8VMJ - chains H and I of the 10 polymer chains in the assembly; structure by electron microscopy, 3.10 A resolution.

== Chain H ==
Molecule: 157-nt DNA strand
Organism: Homo sapiens
Sequence (157 nucleotides; row label = number of the first residue in the row):
     1 CAGGATGTAT ATATCTGAGA CGTGCCTGGA GACTAGGGAG TAATCCCCTT GGCGGTTTAA
    61 ACGCGGGGGA CAGCGCGTAC GTGCGTTTTA GCGGTGCTAG AGCTGTCTAC GACCAATTGA
   121 GCGGCCTGGG CACCGGGATT CTCCAGCCGC CGGCAGC

== Chain I ==
Molecule: Histone H3.2
Organism: Homo sapiens
UniProtKB: Q71DI3 (H32_HUMAN); residues 0-135 here correspond to UniProt positions 1-136 (UniProt number = residue number + 1)
Amino-acid sequence (136 residues; row label = number of the first residue in the row; numbering starts at 0):
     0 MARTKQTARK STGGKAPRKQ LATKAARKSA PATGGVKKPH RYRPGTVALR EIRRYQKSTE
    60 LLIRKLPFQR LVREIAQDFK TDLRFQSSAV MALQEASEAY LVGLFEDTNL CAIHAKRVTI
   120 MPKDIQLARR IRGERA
Unresolved in the structure: 0-35
Modified positions: Lys4 (N-trimethyllysine; M3L)
UniProt features mapped onto this chain:
  - modified residue: Arg2 (Asymmetric dimethylarginine), Thr3 (Phosphothreonine), Lys4 (Allysine), Gln5 (5-glutamyl dopamine), Thr6 (Phosphothreonine), Arg8 (Citrulline), Lys9 (N6,N6,N6-trimethyllysine), Ser10 (ADP-ribosylserine), Thr11 (Phosphothreonine), Lys14 (N6-(2-hydroxyisobutyryl)lysine), Arg17 (Asymmetric dimethylarginine), Lys18 (N6-(2-hydroxyisobutyryl)lysine), Lys23 (N6-(2-hydroxyisobutyryl)lysine), Arg26 (Citrulline), Lys27 (N6,N6,N6-trimethyllysine), Ser28 (ADP-ribosylserine), Lys36 (N6,N6,N6-trimethyllysine), Lys37 (N6-methyllysine), Tyr41 (Phosphotyrosine), Lys56 (N6,N6,N6-trimethyllysine) and 8 more in UniProt
  - lipidation: Lys18 (N6-decanoyllysine), Cys110 (S-palmitoyl cysteine)

== Chain H / chain I interface ==
Contacting residue pairs - 16 pairs, chain H then chain I:
  DT50(H) with Ser86(I), hydrogen bond to the phosphate
  DG51(H) with Arg72(I), salt bridge to the phosphate; Arg83(I), sugar contact; Phe84(I), hydrogen bond to the phosphate
  DG65(H) with Arg40(I), base contact
  DG66(H) with Arg40(I), base contact
  DG69(H) with Arg42(I), salt bridge to the phosphate; Pro43(I), phosphate contact
  DA70(H) with Thr118(I), hydrogen bond to the phosphate
  DC71(H) with Arg116(I), phosphate contact; Val117(I), hydrogen bond to the phosphate; Thr118(I), hydrogen bond to the phosphate
  DA72(H) with Arg116(I), phosphate contact; Met120(I), phosphate contact
  DC144(H) with Arg42(I), phosphate contact
  DG146(H) with Lys37(I), salt bridge to the phosphate
Also at the interface, not in a pair above, chain H (13 interface residues in all): DA61, DG68, DC143
Also at the interface, not in a pair above, chain I (16 interface residues in all): Tyr41, Thr45, Arg63, Gln85

== Summary ==
Chain H and chain I form an interface of 13 and 16 residues respectively; the contacts include 5 hydrogen
bonds and 3 salt bridges. Polar pairs include DT50(H)-Ser86(I), DG51(H)-Phe84(I) and DA70(H)-Thr118(I).
Here chain H is a 157-nt DNA strand and chain I is Histone H3.2, both from Homo sapiens. Entry 8VMJ (H3K4me3
nucleosome bound to PRC2_AJ119-450) was determined by electron microscopy (same publication as 8VMI, 8VML,
8VMN, 8VNV, 8VNZ, 8VO0 and 8VOB).
